PDB entry 4ZH4 | X-ray diffraction, 3.99 A resolution | chains B and C of the 6 polymer chains in the assembly

== Chain B ==
Protein: DNA-directed RNA polymerase subunit alpha
Source organism: Escherichia coli
Notes: EC 2.7.7.6; fragment: N-terminal domain
UniProtKB: P0A7Z4 (RPOA_ECOLI); residue numbers follow UniProt; this construct covers 2-329
Chain sequence (335 residues; numbered -5 to 329; the number before each row is that of its first residue; numbers below 1 keep their minus sign (Met-5 is residue -5)):
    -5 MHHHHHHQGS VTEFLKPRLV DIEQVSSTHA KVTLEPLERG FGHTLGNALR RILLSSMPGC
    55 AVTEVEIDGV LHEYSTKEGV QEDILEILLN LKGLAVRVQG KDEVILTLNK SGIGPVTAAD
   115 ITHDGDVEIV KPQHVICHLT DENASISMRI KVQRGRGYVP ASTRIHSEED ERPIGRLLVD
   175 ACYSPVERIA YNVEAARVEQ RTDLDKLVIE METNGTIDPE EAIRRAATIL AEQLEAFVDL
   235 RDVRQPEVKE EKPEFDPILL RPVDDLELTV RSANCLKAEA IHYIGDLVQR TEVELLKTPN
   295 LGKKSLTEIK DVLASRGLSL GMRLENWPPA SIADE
Unresolved in the structure: -5 to 5, 161-171, 233-329
Differences from the reference sequence: expression tag (-5 to 1)
Curated features (UniProtKB/Swiss-Prot):
  - region: Glu162 to Glu165 (Required for interaction with Crp at class II promoters)
  - modified residue: Arg265 (ADP-ribosylarginine), Lys297 (N6-acetyllysine), Lys298 (N6-acetyllysine)
  - mutagenesis: Arg45 (R45C: In rpoA112; temperature-sensitive, blocks RNA polymerase assembly), Glu162 to Glu165 (5-fold decrease in CRP-class II promoter-dependent transcription), Glu165 (E165K: 5-fold decrease in CRP-class II promoter-dependent transcription), Arg191 (R191C: In rpoA101; temperature-sensitive)

== Chain C ==
Protein: DNA-directed RNA polymerase subunit beta
Source organism: Escherichia coli (strain K12)
Notes: EC 2.7.7.6
UniProtKB: P0A8V2 (RPOB_ECOLI); numbering as in UniProt (aligned over 1-1342)
Chain sequence (1342 residues; row label = number of the first residue in the row):
     1 MVYSYTEKKR IRKDFGKRPQ VLDVPYLLSI QLDSFQKFIE QDPEGQYGLE AAFRSVFPIQ
    61 SYSGNSELQY VSYRLGEPVF DVQECQIRGV TYSAPLRVKL RLVIYEREAP EGTVKDIKEQ
   121 EVYMGEIPLM TDNGTFVING TERVIVSQLH RSPGVFFDSD KGKTHSSGKV LYNARIIPYR
   181 GSWLDFEFDP KDNLFVRIDR RRKLPATIIL RALNYTTEQI LDLFFEKVIF EIRDNKLQME
   241 LVPERLRGET ASFDIEANGK VYVEKGRRIT ARHIRQLEKD DVKLIEVPVE YIAGKVVAKD
   301 YIDESTGELI CAANMELSLD LLAKLSQSGH KRIETLFTND LDHGPYISET LRVDPTNDRL
   361 SALVEIYRMM RPGEPPTREA AESLFENLFF SEDRYDLSAV GRMKFNRSLL REEIEGSGIL
   421 SKDDIIDVMK KLIDIRNGKG EVDDIDHLGN RRIRSVGEMA ENQFRVGLVR VERAVKERLS
   481 LGDLDTLMPQ DMINAKPISA AVKEFFGSSQ LSQFMDQNNP LSEITHKRRI SALGPGGLTR
   541 ERAGFEVRDV HPTHYGRVCP IETPEGPNIG LINSLSVYAQ TNEYGFLETP YRKVTDGVVT
   601 DEIHYLSAIE EGNYVIAQAN SNLDEEGHFV EDLVTCRSKG ESSLFSRDQV DYMDVSTQQV
   661 VSVGASLIPF LEHDDANRAL MGANMQRQAV PTLRADKPLV GTGMERAVAV DSGVTAVAKR
   721 GGVVQYVDAS RIVIKVNEDE MYPGEAGIDI YNLTKYTRSN QNTCINQMPC VSLGEPVERG
   781 DVLADGPSTD LGELALGQNM RVAFMPWNGY NFEDSILVSE RVVQEDRFTT IHIQELACVS
   841 RDTKLGPEEI TADIPNVGEA ALSKLDESGI VYIGAEVTGG DILVGKVTPK GETQLTPEEK
   901 LLRAIFGEKA SDVKDSSLRV PNGVSGTVID VQVFTRDGVE KDKRALEIEE MQLKQAKKDL
   961 SEELQILEAG LFSRIRAVLV AGGVEAEKLD KLPRDRWLEL GLTDEEKQNQ LEQLAEQYDE
  1021 LKHEFEKKLE AKRRKITQGD DLAPGVLKIV KVYLAVKRRI QPGDKMAGRH GNKGVISKIN
  1081 PIEDMPYDEN GTPVDIVLNP LGVPSRMNIG QILETHLGMA AKGIGDKINA MLKQQQEVAK
  1141 LREFIQRAYD LGADVRQKVD LSTFSDEEVM RLAENLRKGM PIATPVFDGA KEAEIKELLK
  1201 LGDLPTSGQI RLYDGRTGEQ FERPVTVGYM YMLKLNHLVD DKMHARSTGS YSLVTQQPLG
  1261 GKAQFGGQRF GEMEVWALEA YGAAYTLQEM LTVKSDDVNG RTKMYKNIVD GNHQMEPGMP
  1321 ESFNVLLKEI RSLGINIELE DE
Unresolved in the structure: 1-2
Curated features (UniProtKB/Swiss-Prot):
  - modified residue (N6-acetyllysine): Lys1022, Lys1200
  - mutagenesis: Ile561 (I561S: Resistant to antibiotics salinamide A and B), Ile569 (I569S: Resistant to antibiotics salinamide A and B), Ala665 (A665E: Resistant to antibiotics salinamide A and B), Asp675 (D675A/G: Resistant to antibiotics salinamide A and B), Asn677 (N677H/K: Resistant to antibiotics salinamide A and B), Leu680 (L680M: Resistant to antibiotics salinamide A and B), Glu813 (E813K: Disrupts the enzyme's active center)
Small-molecule neighbours: CBRP18 (4OE; 5-(4-fluorophenyl)-4-[4-fluoro-3-(trifluoromethyl)phenyl]-1H-pyrazole): Val550, His551, Pro552, Tyr555, Arg637, Gly640, Glu641, Ser642
What the authors report for this chain:
  - binding site for CBRP18: Pro552, Tyr555, Arg637, Gly640, Ser642

== Interface between chain B and chain C ==
Contacting residue pairs (11):
  Arg33(B) with Glu820(C), salt bridge; Pro1081(C); Glu1083(C)
  Gly34(B) with Glu1083(C)
  His37(B) with Asp1084(C); Arg1216(C)
  Asn41(B) with Arg1216(C), hydrogen bond (side chain-backbone); Thr1217(C), hydrogen bond (side chain-backbone)
  Arg44(B) with Glu1219(C), salt bridge
  Arg45(B) with Thr1217(C)
  Tyr185(B) with Thr1217(C)

== Summary ==
The chain B/chain C interface involves 7 residues from each chain, with 2 hydrogen bonds and 2 salt bridges.
Among the polar pairs are Arg33(B)-Glu820(C), Arg44(B)-Glu1219(C) and Asn41(B)-Arg1216(C). Chain C binds
CBRP18. From the paper: a binding site for CBRP18 at Pro552(C), Tyr555(C) and Arg637(C) among others.
Chain B is DNA-directed RNA polymerase subunit alpha (Escherichia coli) and chain C is DNA-directed RNA
polymerase subunit beta (Escherichia coli (strain K12)); the structure, Crystal structure of Escherichia coli
RNA polymerase in complex with CBRP18, was determined by X-ray diffraction (same publication as 4ZH2 and
4ZH3).
